PDB entry 8JR0 | electron microscopy, 2.80 A resolution | chains C and F of the 20 polymer chains in the assembly

Chain C:
Molecule: ATP synthase subunit alpha
Source organism: Mycobacterium tuberculosis
Notes: EC 7.1.2.2
UniProtKB: P9WPU7 (ATPA_MYCTU); residues 1-549 here = UniProt positions 1-549
Sequence (549 residues; row label = number of the first residue in the row):
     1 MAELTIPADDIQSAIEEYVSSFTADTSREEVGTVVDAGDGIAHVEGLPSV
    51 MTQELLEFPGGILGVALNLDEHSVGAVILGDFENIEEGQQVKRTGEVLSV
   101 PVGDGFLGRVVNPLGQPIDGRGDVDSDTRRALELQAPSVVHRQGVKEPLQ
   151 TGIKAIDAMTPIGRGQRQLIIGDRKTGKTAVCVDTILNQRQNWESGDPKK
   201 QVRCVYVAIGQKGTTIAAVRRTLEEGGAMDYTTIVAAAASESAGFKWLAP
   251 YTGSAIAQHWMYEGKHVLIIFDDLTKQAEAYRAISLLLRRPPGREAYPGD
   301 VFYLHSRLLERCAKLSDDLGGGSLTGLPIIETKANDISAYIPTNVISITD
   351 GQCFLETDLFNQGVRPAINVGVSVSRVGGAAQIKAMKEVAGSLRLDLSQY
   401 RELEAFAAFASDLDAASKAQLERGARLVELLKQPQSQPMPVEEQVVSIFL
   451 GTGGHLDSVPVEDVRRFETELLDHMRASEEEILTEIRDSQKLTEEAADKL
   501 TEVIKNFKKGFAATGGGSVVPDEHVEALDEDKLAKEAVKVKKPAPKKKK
Unresolved in the structure: 1-4, 23-28, 514-518, 546-549
UniProt features mapped onto this chain:
  - binding site (ATP): Gly172 to Thr179
  - site: Ser373 (Required for activity)
  - cross-link: Lys499 (Isoglutamyl lysine isopeptide (Lys-Gln) (interchain with Q-Cter in protein Pup))
Bound ions: Mg2+: Thr179 (together with ATP)
Small-molecule neighbours:
  - ADP: Val374, Ser375, Arg376
  - ATP (adenosine-5'-triphosphate): Asp173, Arg174, Lys175, Thr176, Gly177, Lys178, Thr179, Ala180, Asp273, Glu331, Phe360, Arg365, Pro366, Gln433, Pro434, Gln435

Chain F:
Molecule: ATP synthase subunit beta
Source organism: Mycobacterium tuberculosis
Notes: EC 7.1.2.2
UniProtKB: P9WPU5 (ATPB_MYCTU); numbering as in UniProt (aligned over 1-486)
Sequence (486 residues; row label = number of the first residue in the row):
     1 MTTTAEKTDRPGKPGSSDTSGRVVRVTGPVVDVEFPRGSIPELFNALHAE
    51 ITFESLAKTLTLEVAQHLGDNLVRTISLQPTDGLVRGVEVIDTGRSISVP
   101 VGEGVKGHVFNALGDCLDEPGYGEKFEHWSIHRKPPAFEELEPRTEMLET
   151 GLKVVDLLTPYVRGGKIALFGGAGVGKTVLIQEMINRIARNFGGTSVFAG
   201 VGERTREGNDLWVELAEANVLKDTALVFGQMDEPPGTRMRVALSALTMAE
   251 WFRDEQGQDVLLFIDNIFRFTQAGSEVSTLLGRMPSAVGYQPTLADEMGE
   301 LQERITSTRGRSITSMQAVYVPADDYTDPAPATTFAHLDATTELSRAVFS
   351 KGIFPAVDPLASSSTILDPSVVGDEHYRVAQEVIRILQRYKDLQDIIAIL
   401 GIDELSEEDKQLVNRARRIERFLSQNMMAAEQFTGQPGSTVPVKETIEAF
   451 DRLCKGDFDHVPEQAFFLIGGLDDLAKKAESLGAKL
Unresolved in the structure: 1-17
UniProt features mapped onto this chain:
  - binding site (ATP): Gly171 to Thr178
  - modified residue: Thr2 (N-acetylthreonine)
Bound ions: Mg2+: Thr178 (together with ADP)
Small-molecule neighbours:
  - ADP: Gly172, Ala173, Gly174, Val175, Gly176, Lys177, Thr178, Val179, Glu203, Arg204, Glu207, Asp265, Asn266, Phe349, Phe354, Met427, Ala430, Phe433, Thr434
  - ATP (adenosine-5'-triphosphate): Thr365, Asp368, Tyr377

How chain C and chain F interact:
Contacting residue pairs (76; chain C residue first):
  Val35(C) with Gly69(F), hydrogen bond (backbone-backbone)
  Asp36(C) with His67(F); Leu68(F)
  Ala37(C) with Gln66(F); His67(F), hydrogen bond (backbone-backbone)
  Asp39(C) with Gln66(F), hydrogen bond; Arg283(F), salt bridge
  Asp81(C) with Lys134(F), salt bridge
  Phe82(C) with Leu43(F)
  Glu83(C) with Phe44(F); Lys134(F), salt bridge
  Glu86(C) with Glu42(F); His67(F)
  Glu87(C) with His67(F), hydrogen bond (backbone-side chain); Gly69(F); Asn71(F), hydrogen bond (side chain-backbone); Leu72(F)
  Val110(C) with Phe138(F), hydrophobic
  Ile118(C) with Phe138(F); Glu139(F)
  Asp119(C) with Glu139(F)
  Arg174(C) with Phe335(F); Glu343(F), salt bridge; Ala361(F)
  Lys175(C) with Ser363(F)
  Lys212(C) with Glu303(F); His337(F); Leu338(F); Asp339(F), salt bridge
  Gly213(C) with Phe138(F); Leu141(F); Glu303(F), hydrogen bond (backbone-side chain)
  Thr214(C) with Leu141(F); Glu142(F); Thr306(F)
  Ile216(C) with Phe138(F), hydrophobic
  Ala217(C) with Phe138(F); Pro143(F)
  Ala218(C) with Pro143(F), hydrophobic
  Arg221(C) with Pro143(F)
  Ala239(C) with Gly299(F); His337(F)
  Ser240(C) with Pro135(F); Glu303(F)
  Ala243(C) with Asp296(F)
  Lys246(C) with Asp296(F), salt bridge
  Arg282(C) with Ser286(F), hydrogen bond; Ala287(F)
  Ala283(C) with Pro292(F)
  Leu286(C) with Met284(F); Pro285(F); Ser286(F); Pro292(F), hydrophobic
  Leu287(C) with Thr293(F)
  Arg289(C) with Gly282(F), hydrogen bond (side chain-backbone); Met284(F)
  Arg290(C) with Met284(F)
  Glu295(C) with Ala287(F)
  Ala296(C) with Pro285(F); Ser286(F); Ala287(F)
  Lys333(C) with Thr327(F), hydrogen bond (side chain-backbone); Ala332(F)
  Ala334(C) with Thr327(F)
  Asp358(C) with Gln388(F)
  Asn361(C) with Leu360(F); Ile384(F); Arg385(F); Gln388(F)
  Gln362(C) with Arg385(F); Gln388(F); Asp392(F), hydrogen bond
  Arg365(C) with Tyr377(F), hydrogen bond; Gln381(F), hydrogen bond
  Phe409(C) with Ile396(F), hydrophobic
  His524(C) with His460(F)
Interface residues without a listed pair, chain C (48 interface residues in all): Ile85, Gly120, Arg220, Ala238, Lys276, Pro292, Glu523
Interface residues without a listed pair, chain F (56 interface residues in all): Ile40, Asp70, Thr145, Lys166, Ala295, Glu300, Pro329, Ala336, Thr365, Leu405

Overview:
Chain C and chain F form an interface of 48 and 56 residues respectively; the contacts include 12 hydrogen
bonds and 6 salt bridges. Among the polar pairs are Asp39(C)-Arg283(F), Asp81(C)-Lys134(F) and
Glu83(C)-Lys134(F). ATP is bound between chain C and chain F.
Here chain C is ATP synthase subunit alpha and chain F is ATP synthase subunit beta, both from Mycobacterium
tuberculosis. Entry 8JR0 (Cryo-EM structure of Mycobacterium tuberculosis ATP synthase in complex with
TBAJ-587) was determined by electron microscopy (same publication as 8J0S, 8J0T, 8J57, 8J58 and 8JR1).
